8FS7 - chains A and H of the 11 polymer chains in the assembly; structure by electron microscopy, 2.85 A resolution.

[Chain A]
Molecule: Checkpoint protein RAD24
Organism: Saccharomyces cerevisiae
Reference sequence: P32641 (RAD24_YEAST); residue numbers follow UniProt; this construct covers 1-545
Sequence (545 residues; row label = number of the first residue in the row):
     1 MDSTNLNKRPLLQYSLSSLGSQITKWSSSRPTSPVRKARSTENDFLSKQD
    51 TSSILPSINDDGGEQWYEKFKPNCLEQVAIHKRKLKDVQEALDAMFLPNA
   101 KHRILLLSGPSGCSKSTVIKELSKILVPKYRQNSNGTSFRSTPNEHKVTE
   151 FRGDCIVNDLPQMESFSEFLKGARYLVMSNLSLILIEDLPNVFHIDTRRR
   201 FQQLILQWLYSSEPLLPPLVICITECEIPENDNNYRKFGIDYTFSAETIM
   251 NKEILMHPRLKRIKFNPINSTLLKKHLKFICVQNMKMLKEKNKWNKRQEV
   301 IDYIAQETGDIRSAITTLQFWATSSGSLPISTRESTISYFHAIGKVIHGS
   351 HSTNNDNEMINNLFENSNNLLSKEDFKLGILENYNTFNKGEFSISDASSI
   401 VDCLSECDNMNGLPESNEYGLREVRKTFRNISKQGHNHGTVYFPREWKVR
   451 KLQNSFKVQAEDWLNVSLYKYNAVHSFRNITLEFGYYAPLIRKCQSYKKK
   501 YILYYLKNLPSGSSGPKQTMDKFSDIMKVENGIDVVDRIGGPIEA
Unresolved in the structure: 1-62, 135-145, 500-532
Ion coordination: Mg2+: Ser116 (together with ATP-gamma-S)
Small-molecule neighbours: ATP-gamma-S (AGS; phosphothiophosphoric acid-adenylate ester): Tyr67, Phe70, Lys71, Pro72, Gln77, Val78, Ala79, Ser111, Gly112, Cys113, Ser114, Lys115, Ser116, Thr117, Glu187, Thr224, His276, Ile311, Arg312, Ile315
Curated features (UniProtKB/Swiss-Prot):
  - binding site (ATP): Gly109 to Ser116
  - mutagenesis: Lys115 (K115E: Reduces NTP-binding and hydrolysis. Shows DNA damage sensitivity; K115R: No effect on NTP-binding and hydrolysis. Resistant to DNA damage)
From the paper describing this entry:
  - binding site for Template strand: Met163
  - binding site for Primer strand 1: Arg199

[Chain H]
Molecule: DDC1 isoform 1
Organism: Saccharomyces cerevisiae
Reference sequence: A0A8H4BUG7 (A0A8H4BUG7_YEASX); numbering as in UniProt (aligned over 1-612)
Sequence (612 residues; numbered 1 to 612; the number before each row is that of its first residue):
     1 MSFKATITESGKQNIWFRAIYVLSTIQDDIKITVTTNELIAWSMNETDTT
    51 LCQVRFQKSFFEEYEFKPHEIVFGENGVQVIEDTYGNSHKLYSFRVNGRH
   101 LTTISRKPDGDGIKSFTIAVNNTSTCPESLANRLIVVIEMDSLIVKEYCP
   151 QFQPIKYDPIIINLKYKRRFLDVFGTAASDRNPQEPLDPKLLDVFTNTER
   201 ELTSALFNEEVESDIRKRNQLTAADEINYICCNSTLLKNFLDNCNVNVTD
   251 EVKLEINVHRLSITAFTKAVYGKNNDLLRNALSMSNTISTLDLEHYCLFT
   301 TIEDEKQDKRSHSKRREHMKSIIFKLKDFKNFITIGPSWKTTQDGNDNIS
   351 LWFCHPGDPILMQMQKPGVKLELVEVTDSNINDDILEGKFIKTAISGSKE
   401 EAGLKDNKESCESPLKSKTALKRENLPHSVAGTRNSPLKVSYLTPDNGST
   451 VAKTYRNNTARKLFVEEQSQSTNYEQDKRFRQASSVHMNMNREQSFDIGT
   501 THEVACPRNESNSLKRSIADICNETEDPTQQSTFAKRADTTVTWGKALPA
   551 ADDEVSCSNIDRKGMLKKEKLKHMQGLLNSQNDTSNHKKQDNKEMEDGLG
   601 LTQVEKPRGIFD
Unresolved in the structure: 1, 71-76, 82-87, 168-226, 300-319, 382-612

[Chain A / chain H interface]
Residue-residue contacts - 52 pairs, chain A then chain H:
  Thr149(A) - Thr47(H)
  Arg152(A) - Gln27(H)
  Arg152(A) - Asp28(H)  salt bridge
  Arg152(A) - Glu46(H)  salt bridge
  Cys155(A) - Gln27(H)
  Cys155(A) - Asp28(H)  hydrogen bond
  Ile156(A) - Asp28(H)
  Ile156(A) - Arg99(H)
  Val157(A) - Thr25(H)
  Val157(A) - Ile26(H)
  Asn158(A) - Tyr21(H)
  Asn158(A) - Ser24(H)  hydrogen bond
  Asn158(A) - Thr25(H)
  Asn158(A) - Arg99(H)
  Asn158(A) - Thr102(H)
  Asp159(A) - Thr25(H)
  Asp159(A) - Lys327(H)
  Leu160(A) - Lys327(H)
  Glu168(A) - Lys325(H)  salt bridge
  Glu168(A) - Lys327(H)  salt bridge
  Phe169(A) - Thr47(H)
  Lys171(A) - Asp250(H)  salt bridge
  Gly172(A) - Thr47(H)
  Gly172(A) - Thr49(H)
  Ala173(A) - Thr47(H)
  Arg174(A) - Glu251(H)  salt bridge
  Arg174(A) - Asp378(H)  salt bridge
  Arg174(A) - Asn380(H)
  Tyr175(A) - Thr49(H)
  Tyr175(A) - Glu251(H)  hydrogen bond
  Tyr175(A) - Phe324(H)
  Tyr175(A) - Lys325(H)
  Tyr175(A) - Val376(H)
  Tyr175(A) - Thr377(H)
  Tyr175(A) - Asp378(H)
  Val177(A) - Ser379(H)
  Met178(A) - Ser379(H)  hydrogen bond (backbone-side chain)
  Asn180(A) - Gly357(H)
  Asn180(A) - Val376(H)
  Leu206(A) - Leu278(H)
  Gln207(A) - Val270(H)
  Gln207(A) - Leu278(H)  hydrogen bond (side chain-backbone)
  Tyr210(A) - Val270(H)
  Tyr210(A) - Tyr271(H)
  Tyr210(A) - Lys273(H)
  Tyr210(A) - Leu278(H)  hydrophobic
  Ser212(A) - Lys268(H)
  Ser212(A) - Ala269(H)
  Glu213(A) - Asn380(H)  hydrogen bond
  Pro214(A) - Asn380(H)
  Leu215(A) - Asn380(H)
  Glu253(A) - Lys273(H)
Interface residues without a listed pair, chain A (29 interface residues in all): Leu176, Ser179, Ser211
Interface residues without a listed pair, chain H (32 interface residues in all): Gly272, Arg279, Ile323, Ile381

[Summary]
Chain A and chain H form an interface of 29 and 32 residues respectively, with 6 hydrogen bonds and 7 salt
bridges. Polar pairs include Arg152(A)-Asp28(H), Arg152(A)-Glu46(H) and Glu168(A)-Lys325(H). Bound to chain A:
ATP-gamma-S. The paper reports a binding site for Template strand at Met163(A); a binding site for Primer
strand 1 at Arg199(A).
Chain A is Checkpoint protein RAD24 and chain H is DDC1 isoform 1, both from Saccharomyces cerevisiae; the
structure, Structure of S. cerevisiae Rad24-RFC loading the 9-1-1 clamp onto a 10-nt gapped DNA in step ...,
was determined by electron microscopy, deposited together with 8FS3, 8FS4, 8FS5, 8FS6 and 8FS8.
